PDB entry 8WIW | electron microscopy, 5.60 A resolution (low resolution: residue-level contacts below are approximate; hydrogen-bond / salt-bridge calls are withheld) | chains S and o of the 238 polymer chains in the assembly

== Chain S ==
Protein: Flagellar motor switch protein FliM
Source organism: Salmonella enterica subsp. enterica serovar Typhimurium str. LT2
UniProt: P26418 (FLIM_SALTY); residue numbers follow UniProt; this construct covers 1-334
Chain sequence (334 residues; numbered 1 to 334; the number before each row is that of its first residue):
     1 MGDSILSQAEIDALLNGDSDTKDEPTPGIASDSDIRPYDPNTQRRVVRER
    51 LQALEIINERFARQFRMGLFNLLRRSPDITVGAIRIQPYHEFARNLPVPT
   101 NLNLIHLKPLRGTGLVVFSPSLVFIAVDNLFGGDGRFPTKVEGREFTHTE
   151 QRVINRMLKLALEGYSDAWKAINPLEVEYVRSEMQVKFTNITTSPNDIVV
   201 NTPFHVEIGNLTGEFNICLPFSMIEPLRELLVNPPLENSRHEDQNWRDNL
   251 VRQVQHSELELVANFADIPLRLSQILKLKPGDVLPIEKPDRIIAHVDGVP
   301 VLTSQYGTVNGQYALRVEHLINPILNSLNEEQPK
Not modelled in the structure: 1-4, 17-33, 323-334
Swiss-Prot annotation at these positions:
  - mutagenesis: Asn155 (N155E: Altered motor bias with clockwise rotation, partially suppresses a yhjH disruption), Leu160 (L160D: Altered motor bias with clockwise rotation, partially suppresses a yhjH disruption)

== Chain o ==
Protein: Flagellar motor switch protein FliN
Source organism: Salmonella enterica subsp. enterica serovar Typhimurium str. LT2
UniProt: P26419 (FLIN_SALTY); numbering as in UniProt (aligned over 1-137)
Chain sequence (137 residues; each row starts with the number of its first residue):
     1 MSDMNNPSDENTGALDDLWADALNEQKATTTKSAADAVFQQLGGGDVSGA
    51 MQDIDLIMDIPVKLTVELGRTRMTIKELLRLTQGSVVALDGLAGEPLDIL
   101 INGYLIAQGEVVVVADKYGVRITDIITPSERMRRLSR
Not modelled in the structure: 1-50

== How chain S and chain o interact ==
Contacting residue pairs - 81 pairs, chain S then chain o:
  Gln255(S) with Ile75(o); Lys76(o)
  His256(S) with Thr74(o)
  Ser257(S) with Thr74(o); Ile75(o)
  Glu258(S) with Met73(o); Thr74(o)
  Leu259(S) with Arg72(o); Met73(o); Ile75(o)
  Glu260(S) with Arg70(o); Thr71(o)
  Leu261(S) with Thr71(o)
  Val262(S) with Glu67(o)
  Ala263(S) with Glu67(o); Leu68(o); Gly69(o)
  Asn264(S) with Thr65(o); Val66(o); Glu67(o)
  Phe265(S) with Val66(o); Tyr118(o)
  Ala266(S) with Thr65(o); Val66(o)
  Asp267(S) with Leu64(o); Thr65(o)
  Ile268(S) with Lys63(o); Leu64(o); Val120(o)
  Pro269(S) with Val62(o)
  Leu270(S) with Pro61(o); Val62(o); Leu64(o)
  Leu272(S) with Ile57(o); Val62(o)
  Ser273(S) with Met58(o)
  Ile275(S) with Ile101(o)
  Leu278(S) with Ile122(o)
  Lys279(S) with Ile122(o)
  Pro280(S) with Ile122(o); Thr123(o)
  Gly281(S) with Arg121(o); Ile122(o)
  Asp282(S) with Val120(o); Arg121(o); Ile122(o)
  Val283(S) with Val112(o); Val114(o); Val120(o)
  Leu284(S) with Gly119(o); Val120(o); Ile122(o)
  Pro285(S) with Tyr118(o)
  Ile286(S) with Lys117(o); Tyr118(o); Gly119(o)
  Lys288(S) with Tyr118(o)
  Pro289(S) with Tyr118(o)
  Leu302(S) with Leu78(o)
  Tyr306(S) with Tyr118(o)
  Gly311(S) with Ala93(o)
  Gln312(S) with Ala88(o); Leu89(o)
  Tyr313(S) with Leu68(o); Val87(o); Ala88(o); Leu89(o); Leu92(o); Ala93(o); Gly94(o)
  Ala314(S) with Val86(o); Val87(o)
  Leu315(S) with Ser85(o); Val86(o); Val87(o)
  Arg316(S) with Gly84(o); Ser85(o)
  Val317(S) with Thr82(o); Gln83(o); Gly84(o); Ser85(o)
Other interface residues (no listed pair), chain S (43 interface residues in all): Arg271, Val309, Glu318, Leu320
Other interface residues (no listed pair), chain o (46 interface residues in all): Ile60, Leu81, Gly91, Val111, Asp116, Ile125

== Overview ==
43 residues of chain S and 46 residues of chain o are in contact. Curated annotation (UniProt) lists 2
mutagenesis sites on chain S.
Here chain S is Flagellar motor switch protein FliM and chain o is Flagellar motor switch protein FliN, both
from Salmonella enterica subsp. enterica serovar Typhimurium str. LT2. Entry 8WIW (Cryo-EM structure of the
flagellar C ring in the CW state) was determined by electron microscopy, deposited together with 8WHT, 8WK3,
8WK4, 8WKI, 8WKK, 8WKQ and 11 further entries.
